Entry 5WK3 (X-ray diffraction, 1.90 A resolution); this record covers chains Q and A of the 3 polymer chains in the assembly.

== Chain Q ==
Protein: M116 heavy chain
From: Homo sapiens
Notes: fragment: fd
Amino-acid sequence (230 residues; each row starts with the number of its first residue):
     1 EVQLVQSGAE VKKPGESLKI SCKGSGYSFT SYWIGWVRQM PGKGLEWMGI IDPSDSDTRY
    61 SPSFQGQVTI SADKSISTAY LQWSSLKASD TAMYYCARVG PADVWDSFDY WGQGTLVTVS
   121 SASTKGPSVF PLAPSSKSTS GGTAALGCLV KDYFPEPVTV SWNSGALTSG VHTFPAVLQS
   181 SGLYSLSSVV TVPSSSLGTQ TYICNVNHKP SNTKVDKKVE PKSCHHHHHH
Not modelled in the structure: 222-230
Disulfides: Cys22-Cys96, Cys148-Cys204
From the paper describing this entry:
  - conformationally variable residues (loop rearrangement): Ala97 to Gly100

== Chain A ==
Protein: C-C motif chemokine 17
From: Homo sapiens
Reference sequence: Q92583 (CCL17_HUMAN); residues 1-71 here correspond to UniProt positions 24-94 (UniProt number = residue number + 23)
Amino-acid sequence (71 residues; numbered 1 to 71; the number before each row is that of its first residue):
     1 ARGTNVTREC CLEYFKGAIP LRKLKTWYQT SEDCSRDAIV FVTVQGRAIC SDPNNKRVKN
    61 AVKYLQSLER S
Not modelled in the structure: 1-8, 71
Disulfides: Cys10-Cys34, Cys11-Cys50
Construct notes: variant Thr7 (Gly30 in Q92583)

== Interface between chain Q and chain A ==
Pairs across the interface (20; chain Q residue first):
  Trp33(Q) - Arg22(A)
  Trp33(Q) - Lys23(A)
  Asp52(Q) - Lys23(A)  salt bridge
  Asp55(Q) - Lys23(A)  salt bridge
  Asp57(Q) - Lys23(A)  salt bridge
  Asp57(Q) - Val44(A)
  Asp57(Q) - Gln45(A)
  Arg59(Q) - Arg22(A)  hydrogen bond (side chain-backbone)
  Arg59(Q) - Lys23(A)
  Arg59(Q) - Val44(A)
  Val99(Q) - Arg22(A)
  Gly100(Q) - Arg22(A)  hydrogen bond (backbone-side chain)
  Pro101(Q) - Arg22(A)
  Ala102(Q) - Arg22(A)  hydrogen bond (backbone-side chain)
  Asp103(Q) - Leu21(A)
  Val104(Q) - Arg22(A)  hydrogen bond (backbone-side chain)
  Val104(Q) - Tyr64(A)  hydrophobic
  Trp105(Q) - Arg22(A)
  Trp105(Q) - Tyr64(A)
  Asp106(Q) - Arg22(A)
From the paper, about this interface:
  - specific contacts: Trp33(Q)-Arg22(A), Asp52(Q)-Lys23(A) (salt bridge)
  - epitope / paratope residues, chain Q: Trp33(Q), Asp52(Q)
  - epitope / paratope residues, chain A: Leu21(A), Arg22(A), Lys23(A), Val44(A), Tyr64(A)

== Overview ==
13 residues of chain Q face 6 of chain A across their interface; the contacts include 4 hydrogen bonds and 3
salt bridges. Polar pairs include Asp52(Q)-Lys23(A), Asp55(Q)-Lys23(A) and Asp57(Q)-Lys23(A). The authors
report a contact between Trp33(Q) and Arg22(A); a salt bridge between Asp52(Q) and Lys23(A). From the paper:
epitope/paratope residues Trp33(Q), Asp52(Q) and Leu21(A) among others; conformational variability at
Ala97(Q).
Chain Q is M116 heavy chain and chain A is C-C motif chemokine 17, both from Homo sapiens; the structure,
Crystal structure of the complex between CCL17 and M116 fab, was determined by X-ray diffraction (same
publication as 5WK2).
